PDB entry 4KXW | X-ray diffraction, 0.97 A resolution | chain A

# Chain A
Name: Transketolase
Organism: Homo sapiens
Notes: EC 2.2.1.1
Reference sequence: P29401 (TKT_HUMAN); residues 1-623 here = UniProt positions 1-623
Amino-acid sequence (637 residues; numbered 1 to 637; the number before each row is that of its first residue):
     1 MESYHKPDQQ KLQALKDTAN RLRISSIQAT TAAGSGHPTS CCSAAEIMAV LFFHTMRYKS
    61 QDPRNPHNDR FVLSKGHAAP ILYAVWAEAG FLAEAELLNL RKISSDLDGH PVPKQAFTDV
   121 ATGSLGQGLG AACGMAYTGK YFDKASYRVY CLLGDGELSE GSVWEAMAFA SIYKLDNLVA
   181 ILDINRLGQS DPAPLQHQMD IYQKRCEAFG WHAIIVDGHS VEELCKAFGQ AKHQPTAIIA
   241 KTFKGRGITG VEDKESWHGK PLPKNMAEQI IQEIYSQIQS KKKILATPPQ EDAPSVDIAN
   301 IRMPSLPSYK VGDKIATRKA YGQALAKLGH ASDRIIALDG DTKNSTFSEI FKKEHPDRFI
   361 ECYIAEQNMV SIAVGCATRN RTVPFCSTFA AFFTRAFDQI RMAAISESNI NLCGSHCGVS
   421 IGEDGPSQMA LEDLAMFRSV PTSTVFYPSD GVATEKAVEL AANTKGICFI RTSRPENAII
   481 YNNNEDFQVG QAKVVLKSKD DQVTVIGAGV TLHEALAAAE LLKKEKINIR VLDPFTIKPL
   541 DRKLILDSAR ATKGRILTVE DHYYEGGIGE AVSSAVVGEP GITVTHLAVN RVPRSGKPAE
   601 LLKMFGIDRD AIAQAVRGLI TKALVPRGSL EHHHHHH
Disordered / not traced: 1, 623-637
Differences from the reference sequence: expression tag (624-637)
Ion coordination: Mg2+: Asp155, Asn185, Leu187 (together with thiamine diphosphate); Na+: Asn411, Ala461, Thr464
Ligand contacts:
  - D-xylitol-5-phosphate (DX5), molecule 1: His37, His77, His110, Gly123, Gln189, His258, Arg318, Ser345, Phe389, Phe392, His416, Asp424, Gln428, Arg474
  - D-xylitol-5-phosphate (DX5), molecule 2: His37, Gln189, His258, Gly259, Lys260, Arg318, Asn344, Ser345, Phe389, His416, Asp424, Arg474
  - D-xylitol-5-phosphate / thiamine diphosphate: His37, Ser40, Ser43, Lys75, His77, His110, Gly123, Ser124, Leu125, Gly154, Asp155, Gly156, Glu157, Glu160, Asp183, Asn185, Leu187, Gly188, Gln189, Lys244, His258, Gly259, Lys260, Arg318, Gly340, Asp341, Thr342, Asn344, Ser345, Ile364, Glu366, Phe389, Phe392, Arg395, His416, Asp424, Gln428, Arg474
  - thiamine diphosphate (TPP): Ser40, Ser43, Lys75, His77, Gly123, Ser124, Leu125, Gly154, Asp155, Gly156, Glu157, Glu160, Asp183, Asn185, Leu187, Gly188, Gln189, Lys244, His258, Gly340, Asp341, Thr342, Ile364, Glu366, Phe392, Arg395, Gln428

# Summary
Chain A binds thiamine diphosphate, D-xylitol-5-phosphate and D-xylitol-5-phosphate / thiamine diphosphate.
Asp155, Asn185 and Leu187 form the Mg2+ site. Asn411, Ala461 and Thr464 form the Na+ site.
Chain A is Transketolase (Homo sapiens); the structure, Human transketolase in covalent complex with donor
ketose D-xylulose-5-phosphate, crystal 2, was determined by X-ray diffraction (same publication as 4KXU, 4KXV,
4KXX and 4KXY).
